5E3H - chains A and B of the 3 polymer chains in the assembly; structure by X-ray diffraction, 2.70 A resolution.

# Chain A
Name: Probable ATP-dependent RNA helicase DDX58
From: Homo sapiens
Notes: EC 3.6.4.13
UniProtKB: O95786 (DDX58_HUMAN); residue numbers follow UniProt; this construct covers 232-925
Chain sequence (695 residues; numbered 231 to 925; the number before each row is that of its first residue):
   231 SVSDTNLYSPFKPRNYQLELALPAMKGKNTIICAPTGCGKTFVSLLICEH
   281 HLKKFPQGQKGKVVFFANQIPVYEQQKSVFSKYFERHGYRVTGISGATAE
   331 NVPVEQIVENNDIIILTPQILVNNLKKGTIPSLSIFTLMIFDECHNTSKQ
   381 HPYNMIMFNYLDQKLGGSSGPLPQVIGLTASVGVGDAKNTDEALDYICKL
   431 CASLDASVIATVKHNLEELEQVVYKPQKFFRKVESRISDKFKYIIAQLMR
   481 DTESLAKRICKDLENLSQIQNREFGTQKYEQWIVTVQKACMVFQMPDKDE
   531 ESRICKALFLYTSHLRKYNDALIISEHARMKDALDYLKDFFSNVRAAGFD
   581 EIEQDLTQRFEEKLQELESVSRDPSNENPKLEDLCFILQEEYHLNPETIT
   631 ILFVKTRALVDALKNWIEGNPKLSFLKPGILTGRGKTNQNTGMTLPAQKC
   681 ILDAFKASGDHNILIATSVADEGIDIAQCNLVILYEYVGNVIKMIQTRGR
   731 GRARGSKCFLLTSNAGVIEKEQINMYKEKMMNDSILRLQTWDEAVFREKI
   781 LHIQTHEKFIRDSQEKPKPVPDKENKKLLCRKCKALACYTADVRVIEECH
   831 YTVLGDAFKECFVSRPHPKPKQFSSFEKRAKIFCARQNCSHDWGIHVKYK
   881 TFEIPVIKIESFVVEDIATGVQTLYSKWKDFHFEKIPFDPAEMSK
Disordered / not traced: 231-240, 495-503, 524-526, 577-580, 666-670, 687-689, 796-799, 867-868, 893-902, 923-925
Differences from the reference sequence: expression tag (231)
Metal / ion sites: Zn2+: Cys810, Cys813, Cys864, Cys869
Ligand contacts:
  - ADP (adenosine-5'-diphosphate): Phe241, Lys242, Pro243, Arg244, Gln247, Pro265, Thr266, Gly267, Cys268, Gly269, Lys270, Thr271, Phe272, Asp705, Arg732
  - beryllium trifluoride (BEF): Thr266, Lys270, Glu373, Ala410, Glu702, Gly703
Swiss-Prot annotation at these positions:
  - motif: Asp372 to His375 (DECH box)
  - binding site (ATP): Ala264 to Thr271
  - binding site (Zn(2+)): Cys810, Cys813, Cys864, Cys869
  - modified residue: Asn495 (Microbial infection: Deamidated asparagine), Asn549 (Microbial infection: Deamidated asparagine), Thr770 (Phosphothreonine), Ser854 (Phosphoserine), Ser855 (Phosphoserine), Lys858 (N6-acetyllysine), Lys909 (N6-acetyllysine)
  - cross-link: Lys812 (Glycyl lysine isopeptide (Lys-Gly) (interchain with G-Cter in ubiquitin))
  - natural variant: Cys268 (C268F: In SGMRT2), Glu373 (E373A: In SGMRT2)
  - mutagenesis: Lys270 (K270A: No IRF3 signaling activity. Loss of dsRNA-induced ATPase activity. No effect on ds-RNA binding. Changed RIG-I signaling pathway), Asp372 to His375 (Loss of dsRNA-induced ATPase activity. No effect on ds-RNA binding. Changed RIG-I signaling pathway), Thr409 to Ser411 (Loss of dsRNA-induced ATPase activity. No effect on ds-RNA binding. Changed RIG-I signaling pathway), Asn495 (N495Q: Complete loss of herpes simplex virus 1 UL37-mediated deamidation; when associated with Q-549), Asn549 (N549Q: Complete loss of herpes simplex virus 1 UL37-mediated deamidation; when associated with Q-495), Phe633 to Thr636 (Loss of dsRNA-induced ATPase activity. Changed RIG-I signaling pathway), Thr697 to Asp701 (No effect on dsRNA-induced ATPase activity. Changed RIG-I signaling pathway), Gln726 to Arg730 (Loss of dsRNA-induced ATPase activity. Changed RIG-I signaling pathway), Lys788 (K788R: Decreased polyubiquitination. Loss of function in RIG-I signaling pathway. Decreased ubiquitination and function in RIG-I signaling pathway without effect on RNA-binding ...), Lys849 (K849R: Decreased ubiquitination and function in RIG-I signaling pathway without effect on RNA-binding; when associated with R-788, R-851, R-888, R-907 and R-909), Lys851 (K851R: Decreased ubiquitination and function in RIG-I signaling pathway without effect on RNA-binding; when associated with R-788, R-849, R-888, R-907 and R-909), Lys888 (K888R: Decreased ubiquitination and function in RIG-I signaling pathway without effect on RNA-binding; when associated with R-788, R-849, R-851, R-907 and R-909), 2 further mutagenesis entries in UniProt
Reported in the primary citation:
  - post-translational modification sites: Thr770, Ser854, Ser855 (citing earlier work)
  - binding site for the 14-nt RNA strand (chain B): Lys379 to Tyr383, Asn720, His830, Phe853
  - binding site for the 14-nt RNA strand: Asn298, Gln299, Ile300, Ser325, Gly326, Thr347, Gln349, Asn353, Glu510, Val514, Lys635, Thr636, Arg637, Thr662, Gly663, Arg664, Gln678, Ser854, Ser906
  - binding site for ADP: Gly267 to Thr271
  - Mg2+ coordination: Asp372

# Chain B
Molecule: 14-nt RNA strand
Sequence (14 nucleotides; numbered 1 to 14; the number before each row is that of its first residue):
     1 CGACGCUAGCGUCG
Disordered / not traced: 13-14

# Chain A / chain B interface
Pairs across the interface (25; chain A residue first):
  Lys379(A) - G5(B)  phosphate contact
  Lys379(A) - C6(B)  salt bridge to the phosphate
  Gln380(A) - C4(B)  phosphate contact
  Gln380(A) - G5(B)  hydrogen bond to the phosphate
  His381(A) - C4(B)  hydrogen bond to the phosphate
  His381(A) - G5(B)  phosphate contact
  Pro382(A) - C4(B)  sugar contact
  Gln507(A) - A8(B)  hydrogen bond to the sugar
  Gln507(A) - G9(B)  sugar contact
  Gln511(A) - G9(B)  hydrogen bond to the base
  Val718(A) - U7(B)  phosphate contact
  Asn720(A) - C6(B)  hydrogen bond to the phosphate
  Asn720(A) - U7(B)  phosphate contact
  Lys723(A) - C6(B)  sugar contact
  Lys750(A) - A8(B)  sugar contact
  His830(A) - C1(B)  hydrogen bond to the sugar
  His830(A) - G2(B)  sugar contact
  Phe853(A) - C1(B)  base contact
  Gly874(A) - C1(B)  sugar contact
  Ile875(A) - C1(B)  sugar contact
  Val886(A) - C1(B)  sugar contact
  Ile887(A) - C1(B)  phosphate contact
  Lys888(A) - C1(B)  phosphate contact
  Lys888(A) - G2(B)  phosphate contact
  Trp908(A) - G2(B)  hydrogen bond to the phosphate
Other interface residues (no listed pair), chain A (23 interface residues in all): Asn376, Gly719, Cys829, Ile889, Lys907
Other interface residues (no listed pair), chain B (10 interface residues in all): A3, C10

# Summary
23 residues of chain A face 10 of chain B across their interface; the contacts include 7 hydrogen bonds and 1
salt bridge. Polar contacts include Gln511(A)-G9(B), Gln507(A)-A8(B) and His830(A)-C1(B). The paper reports a
binding site for the 14-nt RNA strand at Asn298(A), Gln299(A) and Ile300(A) among others; a binding site for
the 14-nt RNA strand (chain B) at Lys379(A), Asn720(A) and His830(A) among others.
Here chain A is Probable ATP-dependent RNA helicase DDX58 (Homo sapiens) and chain B is a 14-nt RNA strand.
Entry 5E3H (Structural Basis for RNA Recognition and Activation of RIG-I) was determined by X-ray diffraction.
